6CDK - chains A and B of the 4 polymer chains in the assembly; structure by X-ray diffraction, 2.10 A resolution.

== Chain A ==
Name: Nitrogenase molybdenum-iron protein alpha chain
From: Azotobacter vinelandii
Notes: EC 1.18.6.1
UniProtKB: P07328 (NIFD_AZOVI); residues 1-492 here = UniProt positions 1-492
Sequence (492 residues; each row starts with the number of its first residue):
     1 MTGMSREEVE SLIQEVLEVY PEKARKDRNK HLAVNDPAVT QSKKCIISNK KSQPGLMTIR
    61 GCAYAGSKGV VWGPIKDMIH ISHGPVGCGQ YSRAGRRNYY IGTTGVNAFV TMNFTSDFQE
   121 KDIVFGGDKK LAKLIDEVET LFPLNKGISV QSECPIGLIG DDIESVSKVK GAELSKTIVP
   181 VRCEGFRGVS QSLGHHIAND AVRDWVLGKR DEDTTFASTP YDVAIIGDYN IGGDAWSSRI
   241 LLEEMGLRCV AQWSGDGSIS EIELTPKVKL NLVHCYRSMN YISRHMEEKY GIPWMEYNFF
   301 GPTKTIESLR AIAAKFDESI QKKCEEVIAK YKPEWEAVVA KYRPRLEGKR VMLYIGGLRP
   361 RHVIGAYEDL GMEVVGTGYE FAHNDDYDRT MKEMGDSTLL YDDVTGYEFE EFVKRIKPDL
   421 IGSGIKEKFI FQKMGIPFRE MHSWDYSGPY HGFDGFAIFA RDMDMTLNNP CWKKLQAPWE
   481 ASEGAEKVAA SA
Unresolved in the structure: 1-3, 38-47, 481-492
UniProt features mapped onto this chain:
  - binding site ([8Fe-7S] cluster): Cys62, Cys88, Cys154
  - binding site ([7Fe-Mo-9S-C-homocitryl] cluster): Cys275, His442
  - mutagenesis: His195 (H195Q: No nitrogenase activity)
Bound ions: fe(8)-S(7) cluster Fe: Cys62, Cys88, Cys154 (shared with Cys70(B), Cys95(B), Cys153(B), Ser188(B) of chain B); Fe ion near Cys275 (its only coordinating residue here)
Small-molecule neighbours:
  - fe(8)-S(7) cluster (CLF): Cys62, Tyr64, Pro85, Val86, Gly87, Cys88, Tyr91, Glu153, Cys154, Gly185
  - 3-hydroxy-3-carboxy-adipic acid (HCA): Ala65, Arg96, Gln191, Gly424, Ile425, Lys426, Glu440, His442
  - ICS (iron-sulfur-molybdenum cluster with interstitial carbon): Val70, Arg96, Gln191, His195, Tyr229, Ile231, Cys275, Ser278, Ile355, Gly356, Gly357, Leu358, Arg359, Pro360, Phe381, Met441, His442
Reported in the primary citation:
  - fe(8)-S(7) cluster coordination: Cys88
  - contacts within the chain: Cys88-Glu153 (hydrogen bond)

== Chain B ==
Name: Nitrogenase molybdenum-iron protein beta chain
From: Azotobacter vinelandii
Notes: EC 1.18.6.1
UniProtKB: P07329 (NIFK_AZOVI); numbering as in UniProt (aligned over 1-523)
Sequence (523 residues; numbered 1 to 523; the number before each row is that of its first residue):
     1 MSQQVDKIKA SYPLFLDQDY KDMLAKKRDG FEEKYPQDKI DEVFQWTTTK EYQELNFQRE
    61 ALTVNPAKAC QPLGAVLCAL GFEKTMPYVH GSQGCVAYFR SYFNRHFREP VSCVSDSMTE
   121 DAAVFGGQQN MKDGLQNCKA TYKPDMIAVS TTCMAEVIGD DLNAFINNSK KEGFIPDEFP
   181 VPFAHTPSFV GSHVTGWDNM FEGIARYFTL KSMDDKVVGS NKKINIVPGF ETYLGNFRVI
   241 KRMLSEMGVG YSLLSDPEEV LDTPADGQFR MYAGGTTQEE MKDAPNALNT VLLQPWHLEK
   301 TKKFVEGTWK HEVPKLNIPM GLDWTDEFLM KVSEISGQPI PASLTKERGR LVDMMTDSHT
   361 WLHGKRFALW GDPDFVMGLV KFLLELGCEP VHILCHNGNK RWKKAVDAIL AASPYGKNAT
   421 VYIGKDLWHL RSLVFTDKPD FMIGNSYGKF IQRDTLHKGK EFEVPLIRIG FPIFDRHHLH
   481 RSTTLGYEGA MQILTTLVNS ILERLDEETR GMQATDYNHD LVR
Unresolved in the structure: 1
UniProt features mapped onto this chain:
  - binding site ([8Fe-7S] cluster): Cys70, Cys95, Cys153, Ser188
Bound ions: fe(8)-S(7) cluster Fe: Cys70, Cys95, Cys153, Ser188 (shared with Cys62(A), Cys88(A), Cys154(A) of chain A); Fe ion site 1: Arg108, Glu109 (shared with 2 residues of chain D); Fe ion site 2: Asp353, Asp357 (shared with 2 residues of chain D)
Small-molecule neighbours: fe(8)-S(7) cluster (CLF): Cys70, Pro72, Ser92, Gly94, Cys95, Tyr98, Phe99, Thr152, Cys153, Ser188
Reported in the primary citation:
  - fe(8)-S(7) cluster coordination: Ser188
  - mutagenesis - S188C, S188G: decreased catalytic activity (citing earlier work)

== Chain A / chain B interface ==
Pairs across the interface (199):
  Val19(A) with Ala140(B); Lys143(B)
  Tyr20(A) with Thr141(B)
  Pro21(A) with Gln136(B); Asn137(B); Ala140(B)
  Lys23(A) with Asp133(B), salt bridge
  Ala24(A) with Asn137(B)
  Ser52(A) with Gln93(B), hydrogen bond; Ser117(B)
  Pro54(A) with Ser115(B); Asp116(B); Asn130(B); Gly134(B); Asn137(B), hydrogen bond (backbone-side chain)
  Gly55(A) with Val114(B); Ser115(B), hydrogen bond (backbone-backbone); Gly134(B); Cys138(B); Tyr142(B)
  Leu56(A) with Asn137(B); Thr141(B); Tyr142(B), hydrogen bond (backbone-side chain)
  Met57(A) with Met86(B), hydrophobic; Arg100(B), hydrogen bond; Cys113(B); Val114(B), hydrophobic; Tyr142(B)
  Thr58(A) with Gln93(B); Arg100(B)
  Arg60(A) with Gln93(B); Ala97(B)
  Gly61(A) with Gln93(B), hydrogen bond (backbone-side chain); Gly94(B)
  Cys62(A) with Gly94(B)
  Tyr64(A) with Tyr98(B)
  Ala65(A) with Tyr98(B)
  Lys76(A) with Glu32(B), salt bridge
  Pro85(A) with Ser188(B)
  Val86(A) with Pro66(B), hydrophobic; Ala69(B); Cys70(B)
  Gly87(A) with Cys70(B)
  Gln90(A) with Pro66(B), hydrogen bond (side chain-backbone); Lys68(B), hydrogen bond (side chain-backbone); Tyr102(B); Tyr447(B), hydrogen bond (backbone-side chain)
  Tyr91(A) with Ala69(B); Cys70(B), hydrogen bond; Leu73(B); Tyr98(B), hydrophobic; Phe99(B), hydrophobic; Tyr102(B), hydrophobic
  Ser92(A) with Tyr98(B)
  Arg93(A) with Asn65(B), hydrogen bond; Tyr447(B)
  Tyr99(A) with Ser11(B)
  Ile101(A) with Leu24(B), hydrophobic
  Thr103(A) with Ile40(B)
  Thr104(A) with Arg453(B); Asp454(B)
  Gly105(A) with Trp428(B)
  Val106(A) with Ile40(B); Val43(B), hydrophobic; Phe44(B), hydrophobic
  Asn107(A) with Lys34(B); Ile40(B)
  Met112(A) with Val64(B), hydrophobic; Asn65(B); Trp428(B), hydrophobic
  Asn113(A) with Thr63(B); Val64(B); Asn65(B), hydrogen bond (backbone-backbone); Pro66(B)
  Phe114(A) with Thr63(B); Val64(B), hydrophobic
  Thr115(A) with Thr63(B), hydrogen bond (backbone-backbone)
  Asp117(A) with Thr63(B); Lys68(B), salt bridge
  Phe118(A) with Phe189(B)
  Gln119(A) with Lys68(B); Phe189(B)
  Glu120(A) with Phe189(B), hydrogen bond (backbone-backbone)
  Ile123(A) with Val157(B), hydrophobic; Phe189(B), hydrophobic
  Lys130(A) with Ala61(B)
  Lys133(A) with Glu60(B); Ala61(B)
  Leu134(A) with Ala61(B); Leu62(B), hydrophobic
  Glu137(A) with Arg59(B); Glu60(B), hydrogen bond (side chain-backbone); Ala61(B), hydrogen bond (side chain-backbone); Leu62(B), hydrogen bond (side chain-backbone)
  Val138(A) with Leu62(B), hydrophobic
  Thr140(A) with Trp46(B); Leu55(B)
  Leu141(A) with Tyr52(B), hydrogen bond (backbone-side chain); Asn56(B); Arg59(B)
  Phe142(A) with Tyr52(B); Trp428(B)
  Pro143(A) with Trp46(B)
  Leu144(A) with Tyr35(B); Ile40(B), hydrophobic; Val43(B), hydrophobic
  Lys146(A) with Glu32(B), hydrogen bond (side chain-backbone); Glu33(B), hydrogen bond (side chain-backbone); Tyr35(B)
  Cys154(A) with Ser92(B), hydrogen bond
  Pro155(A) with Cys153(B), hydrophobic
  Leu158(A) with Ala123(B), hydrophobic; Met154(B), hydrophobic; Val157(B), hydrophobic; Ile158(B), hydrophobic
  Phe186(A) with Thr119(B); Glu120(B), hydrogen bond (backbone-backbone); Met154(B), hydrophobic
  Arg187(A) with Glu120(B), salt bridge
  Gly188(A) with Thr119(B)
  Val189(A) with Gln93(B), hydrogen bond (backbone-side chain)
  Arg210(A) with Glu33(B), salt bridge
  Gly232(A) with Ser11(B); Phe15(B)
  Gly233(A) with Phe15(B)
  Trp236(A) with Phe15(B), hydrophobic; Tyr20(B); Met23(B); Leu24(B)
  Ser237(A) with Tyr20(B)
  Arg239(A) with Met23(B); Lys27(B); Phe31(B)
  Ile240(A) with Asp19(B); Tyr20(B); Met23(B), hydrogen bond (backbone-side chain)
  Arg248(A) with Phe31(B)
  Cys249(A) with Phe31(B)
  Val250(A) with Phe31(B)
  Gln252(A) with Lys27(B)
  Asp256(A) with Lys27(B), salt bridge
  Ser258(A) with Phe31(B); Glu32(B)
  Ser260(A) with Phe31(B), hydrogen bond (side chain-backbone); Glu32(B), hydrogen bond (side chain-backbone); Glu33(B)
  Glu261(A) with Lys27(B), salt bridge; Phe31(B); Glu32(B)
  Leu264(A) with Phe31(B)
  Glu334(A) with Ser2(B), hydrogen bond; Gln3(B), hydrogen bond (side chain-backbone)
  Ala337(A) with Val5(B)
  Val338(A) with Val5(B), hydrophobic
  Lys341(A) with Val5(B), hydrogen bond (side chain-backbone); Asp6(B)
  Tyr342(A) with Ile8(B)
  Gly406(A) with Tyr142(B), hydrogen bond (backbone-side chain)
  Tyr407(A) with Thr141(B); Tyr142(B), hydrogen bond (backbone-side chain)
  Glu410(A) with Phe269(B)
  Ile425(A) with Ser101(B); Asn104(B); Arg105(B)
  Lys426(A) with Ala97(B); Arg100(B); Ser101(B); Asn104(B)
  Phe429(A) with Asn104(B); Arg108(B); Glu109(B); Pro110(B)
  Ile430(A) with Pro110(B); Phe269(B), hydrophobic
  Lys433(A) with Glu109(B), salt bridge; Pro110(B); Thr263(B), hydrogen bond (side chain-backbone); Asp266(B); Gly267(B), hydrogen bond (backbone-backbone); Gln268(B), hydrogen bond (backbone-backbone)
  Met434(A) with Gly267(B); Phe269(B)
  Gly448(A) with Ala10(B); Ser11(B), hydrogen bond (backbone-backbone)
  Pro449(A) with Ser11(B); Phe15(B), hydrophobic
  Asp454(A) with Ser2(B), hydrogen bond (side chain-backbone); Gln3(B), hydrogen bond (backbone-side chain); Tyr20(B), hydrogen bond
  Ala457(A) with Gln3(B); Ile8(B)
  Ile458(A) with Gln3(B); Ile8(B), hydrophobic; Lys9(B); Ala10(B), hydrophobic
  Arg461(A) with Ile8(B), hydrogen bond (side chain-backbone); Ala10(B)
  Leu475(A) with Ala265(B); Asp266(B)
Other interface residues (no listed pair), chain A (113 interface residues in all): Gln53, Ile59, Asp77, Ile81, Cys88, Gly95, Arg97, Thr111, Ser116, Gly185, Ser190, Phe216, Glu243, Lys330, Tyr331, Thr405, Gln432, Gly435
Other interface residues (no listed pair), chain B (98 interface residues in all): Leu14, Lys39, Gln58, Ala67, Ser112, Val190, Gly191, Pro264, Met271, His396, Phe450

== Overview ==
Chain A and chain B form an interface of 113 and 98 residues respectively, with 39 hydrogen bonds and 8 salt
bridges. Polar pairs include Lys23(A)-Asp133(B), Lys76(A)-Glu32(B) and Asp117(A)-Lys68(B). From the paper:
S188C and S188G of chain B reduce catalytic activity; fe(8)-S(7) cluster coordination by Cys88(A) and
Ser188(B).
Chain A is Nitrogenase molybdenum-iron protein alpha chain and chain B is Nitrogenase molybdenum-iron protein
beta chain, both from Azotobacter vinelandii; the structure, Characterization of the P1+ intermediate state of
nitrogenase P-cluster, was determined by X-ray diffraction.
